Entry 6XXL (X-ray diffraction, 1.69 A resolution); this record covers chains A and B.

# Chain A (and B)
Molecule: Deoxyhypusine synthase
Source organism: Homo sapiens
Notes: EC 2.5.1.46; chain B of this document is another copy of the same molecule, construct and numbering; everything in this record applies to it too
UniProtKB: P49366 (DHYS_HUMAN); residues 1-369 here = UniProt positions 1-369
Sequence (369 residues; numbered 1 to 369; the number before each row is that of its first residue):
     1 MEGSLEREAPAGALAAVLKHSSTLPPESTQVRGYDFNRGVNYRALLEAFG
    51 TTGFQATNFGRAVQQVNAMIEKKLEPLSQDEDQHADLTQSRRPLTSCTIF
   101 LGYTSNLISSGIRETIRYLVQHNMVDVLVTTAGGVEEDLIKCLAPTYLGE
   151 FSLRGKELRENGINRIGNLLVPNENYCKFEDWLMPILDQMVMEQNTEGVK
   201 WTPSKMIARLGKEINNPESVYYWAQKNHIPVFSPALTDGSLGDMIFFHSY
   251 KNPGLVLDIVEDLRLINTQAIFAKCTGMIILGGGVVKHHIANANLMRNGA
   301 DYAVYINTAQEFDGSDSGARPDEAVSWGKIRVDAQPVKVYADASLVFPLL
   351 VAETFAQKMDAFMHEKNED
Disordered / not traced: 1-26, 364-369 (chain B: 1-27, 365-369)
Modified / non-standard residues: Cys177 (S-mercaptocysteine; CSS)
Residues lining bound ligands:
  - oxamic acid (OXM), molecule 1: Gly50, Thr51, Thr57, Gly60, Arg61, Gln64
  - oxamic acid (OXM), molecule 2: Cys142, Leu143, Trp182, Glu213, Ile214, Asn215, Asn216
  - spermine (SPM), molecule 1: Ile166, Asn173, Tyr176, Gly239, Ser240, Asp243
  - spermine (SPM), molecule 2: His288, Asn292, Leu295, Asp316, Glu323, Trp327, Lys329
What the authors report for this chain:
  - binding site for spermine: Ser240, Asp243, His288, Asp316, Glu323, Lys329
  - catalytic residues: His288 (proposed by the authors, not directly observed)

# Chain A / chain B interface
Contacting residue pairs (127; chain A residue first):
  Asn106(A) - Asp313(B)  hydrogen bond (side chain-backbone)
  Asn106(A) - Gly314(B)
  Asn106(A) - Ser315(B)
  Phe151(A) - Glu311(B)
  Phe151(A) - Phe312(B)
  Phe151(A) - Arg320(B)  hydrogen bond (backbone-side chain)
  Leu153(A) - Asp322(B)
  Arg154(A) - Arg320(B)
  Arg154(A) - Asp322(B)  salt bridge
  Gly155(A) - Asp322(B)  hydrogen bond (backbone-side chain)
  Gly155(A) - Val325(B)
  Gly155(A) - Ser326(B)
  Lys156(A) - Val325(B)
  Lys156(A) - Val332(B)
  Leu158(A) - Ser326(B)
  Arg159(A) - Asn298(B)  hydrogen bond
  Arg159(A) - Val325(B)
  Arg159(A) - Ser326(B)
  Arg159(A) - Trp327(B)  hydrogen bond (side chain-backbone)
  Arg159(A) - Gly328(B)
  Ile163(A) - Ser326(B)
  Asn164(A) - Ser326(B)
  Asn164(A) - Trp327(B)
  Arg165(A) - Arg320(B)
  Arg165(A) - Glu323(B)  salt bridge
  Arg165(A) - Ser326(B)  hydrogen bond (backbone-side chain)
  Arg165(A) - Trp327(B)  hydrogen bond (backbone-side chain)
  Ile166(A) - Glu323(B)
  Ile166(A) - Trp327(B)  hydrophobic
  Gly167(A) - Glu323(B)  hydrogen bond (backbone-side chain)
  Val171(A) - Trp327(B)  hydrophobic
  Tyr176(A) - Trp327(B)
  Lys200(A) - Val256(B)
  Pro234(A) - Pro234(B)
  Pro234(A) - Ala235(B)  hydrophobic
  Pro234(A) - Ile259(B)
  Ala235(A) - Pro234(B)  hydrophobic
  Thr237(A) - Ile259(B)
  Thr237(A) - Leu263(B)
  Asp238(A) - Val285(B)
  Asp238(A) - His288(B)  salt bridge
  Asp238(A) - His289(B)  salt bridge
  Gly239(A) - His288(B)
  Gly239(A) - Asn292(B)  hydrogen bond (backbone-side chain)
  Gly242(A) - Leu263(B)
  Asp243(A) - Asn292(B)  hydrogen bond
  Asp243(A) - Met296(B)
  Ile245(A) - Val260(B)  hydrophobic
  Phe246(A) - Leu263(B)  hydrophobic
  Phe246(A) - Arg264(B)
  Phe246(A) - Asn267(B)
  Phe246(A) - Ile271(B)  hydrophobic
  Phe246(A) - Met296(B)  hydrophobic
  Phe247(A) - Met296(B)  hydrophobic
  Ser249(A) - Arg264(B)  hydrogen bond
  Tyr250(A) - Arg264(B)
  Leu255(A) - Val260(B)
  Val256(A) - Asp258(B)
  Leu257(A) - Leu257(B)
  Leu257(A) - Asp258(B)  hydrogen bond (backbone-side chain)
  Leu257(A) - Ile259(B)  hydrogen bond (backbone-backbone)
  Leu257(A) - Val260(B)
  Asp258(A) - Val256(B)
  Asp258(A) - Leu257(B)  hydrogen bond (side chain-backbone)
  Ile259(A) - Pro234(B)
  Ile259(A) - Thr237(B)
  Ile259(A) - Leu257(B)  hydrogen bond (backbone-backbone)
  Ile259(A) - Ile259(B)  hydrophobic
  Val260(A) - Ile245(B)  hydrophobic
  Val260(A) - Leu255(B)
  Val260(A) - Leu257(B)
  Leu263(A) - Thr237(B)
  Leu263(A) - Gly242(B)
  Arg264(A) - Phe246(B)
  Arg264(A) - Ser249(B)  hydrogen bond
  Arg264(A) - Tyr250(B)
  Asn267(A) - Phe246(B)
  Thr268(A) - Tyr250(B)
  Ile271(A) - Phe246(B)  hydrophobic
  Val285(A) - Asp238(B)
  His288(A) - Asp238(B)  salt bridge
  His288(A) - Gly239(B)
  His289(A) - Asp238(B)  salt bridge
  Asn292(A) - Gly239(B)  hydrogen bond (side chain-backbone)
  Asn292(A) - Asp243(B)  hydrogen bond
  Met296(A) - Asp243(B)
  Met296(A) - Phe246(B)  hydrophobic
  Met296(A) - Phe247(B)  hydrophobic
  Asn298(A) - Arg159(B)  hydrogen bond
  Thr308(A) - Phe312(B)
  Thr308(A) - Asp313(B)  hydrogen bond
  Glu311(A) - Phe151(B)
  Phe312(A) - Phe151(B)
  Phe312(A) - Thr308(B)
  Phe312(A) - Asp342(B)
  Asp313(A) - Asn106(B)  hydrogen bond (backbone-side chain)
  Asp313(A) - Thr308(B)  hydrogen bond
  Asp313(A) - Asp342(B)
  Gly314(A) - Asn106(B)
  Ser315(A) - Asn106(B)
  Arg320(A) - Phe151(B)  hydrogen bond (side chain-backbone)
  Arg320(A) - Arg154(B)
  Arg320(A) - Arg165(B)
  Asp322(A) - Leu153(B)
  Asp322(A) - Arg154(B)  salt bridge
  Asp322(A) - Gly155(B)  hydrogen bond (side chain-backbone)
  Glu323(A) - Arg165(B)  salt bridge
  Glu323(A) - Ile166(B)
  Glu323(A) - Gly167(B)  hydrogen bond (side chain-backbone)
  Val325(A) - Gly155(B)
  Val325(A) - Lys156(B)
  Val325(A) - Arg159(B)
  Ser326(A) - Gly155(B)
  Ser326(A) - Leu158(B)
  Ser326(A) - Arg159(B)
  Ser326(A) - Ile163(B)
  Ser326(A) - Asn164(B)
  Ser326(A) - Arg165(B)  hydrogen bond (side chain-backbone)
  Trp327(A) - Arg159(B)  hydrogen bond (backbone-side chain)
  Trp327(A) - Asn164(B)
  Trp327(A) - Arg165(B)  hydrogen bond (side chain-backbone)
  Trp327(A) - Ile166(B)  hydrophobic
  Trp327(A) - Val171(B)  hydrophobic
  Trp327(A) - Tyr176(B)
  Gly328(A) - Arg159(B)
  Asp342(A) - Phe312(B)
  Asp342(A) - Asp313(B)
Interface residues without a listed pair, chain A (64 interface residues in all): Ser152, Pro203, Leu236, Leu295, Val332
Interface residues without a listed pair, chain B (63 interface residues in all): Ser152, Pro203, Leu236, Thr268, Leu295

# In short
Chain A and chain B form an interface of 64 and 63 residues respectively; the contacts include 28 hydrogen
bonds and 8 salt bridges. Polar pairs include Arg154(A)-Asp322(B), Arg165(A)-Glu323(B) and
Asp238(A)-His288(B). The paper reports the catalytic residue His288(A); a binding site for spermine at
Ser240(A), Asp243(A) and His288(A) among others.
Chain A and chain B are both Deoxyhypusine synthase (Homo sapiens); the structure, Crystal Structure of Human
Deoxyhypusine Synthase in complex with spermine, was determined by X-ray diffraction, deposited together with
6XXH, 6XXI, 6XXJ, 6XXK and 6XXM.
